Entry 7X1T (electron microscopy, 3.26 A resolution); this record covers chains A and E of the 6 polymer chains in the assembly.

[Chain A]
Protein: Thyrotropin-releasing hormone receptor
From: Homo sapiens
UniProtKB: P34981 (TRFR_HUMAN); numbering as in UniProt (aligned over 1-398)
Amino-acid sequence (398 residues; numbered 1 to 398; the number before each row is that of its first residue):
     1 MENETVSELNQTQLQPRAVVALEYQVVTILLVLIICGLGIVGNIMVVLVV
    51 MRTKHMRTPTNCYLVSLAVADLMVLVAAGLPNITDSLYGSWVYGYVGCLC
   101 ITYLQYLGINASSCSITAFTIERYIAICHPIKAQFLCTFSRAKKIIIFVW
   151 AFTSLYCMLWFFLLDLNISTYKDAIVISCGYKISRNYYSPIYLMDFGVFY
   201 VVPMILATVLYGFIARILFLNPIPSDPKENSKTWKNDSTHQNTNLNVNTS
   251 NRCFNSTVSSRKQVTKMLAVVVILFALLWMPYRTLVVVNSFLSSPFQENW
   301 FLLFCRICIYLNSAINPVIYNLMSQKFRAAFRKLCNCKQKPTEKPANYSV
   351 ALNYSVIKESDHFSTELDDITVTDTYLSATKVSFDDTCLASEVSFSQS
Not modelled in the structure: 1-22, 222-261, 335-398
Sequence notes: conflict Leu-87 (Ile in P34981)
Curated features (UniProtKB/Swiss-Prot):
  - glycosylation (N-linked (GlcNAc...) asparagine): Asn-3, Asn-10
  - natural variant: Arg-17 to Ser-398 (deletion: In CHNG7), Pro-81 (P81R: In CHNG7), Ser-115 to Ala-118 (sequence variant, change not given here; In CHNG7), Ile-131 (I131T: In CHNG7)
Cystine bridges: Cys-98/Cys-179
From the paper describing this entry:
  - binding site for Taltirelin (chain E): Gln-105, Tyr-106, Tyr-181, Arg-185, Tyr-282, Asn-289, Tyr-310
  - mutagenesis - Q105A, Y106A, Y282A, N289A, R306A: decreased signaling with Taltirelin (chain E)
  - conformationally variable residues (helix shift, side-chain flip): Gln-263, Trp-279, Tyr-320, Asn-321, Leu-322
  - mutagenesis - F135R: decreased signaling
  - mutagenesis - Y192A: decreased signaling in response to TRH

[Chain E]
Protein: Taltirelin
Amino-acid sequence (5 residues; numbered 1 to 5; the number before each row is that of its first residue):
     1 XDHPX
Modified residues: RGI (methylcarbamic acid) at position 1; NH2 (amino group) at position 5

[Chain A / chain E interface]
Contacting residue pairs (23; chain A residue first):
  Ala-78(A) / Pro-4(E)  hydrophobic
  Thr-102(A) / His-3(E)
  Gln-105(A) / Pro-4(E)
  Tyr-106(A) / His-3(E)  hydrogen bond (side chain-backbone)
  Tyr-106(A) / Pro-4(E)
  Ile-109(A) / Pro-4(E)  hydrophobic
  Leu-164(A) / His-3(E)
  Cys-179(A) / His-3(E)  hydrogen bond (backbone-side chain)
  Tyr-181(A) / RGI_1(E)
  Tyr-181(A) / Asp-2(E)  hydrogen bond (side chain-backbone)
  Tyr-181(A) / His-3(E)
  Arg-185(A) / RGI_1(E)
  Arg-185(A) / Asp-2(E)  salt bridge
  Tyr-282(A) / His-3(E)  hydrogen bond (side chain-backbone)
  Tyr-282(A) / Pro-4(E)  hydrogen bond (side chain-backbone)
  Val-286(A) / Asp-2(E)
  Asn-289(A) / RGI_1(E)
  Asn-289(A) / Asp-2(E)  hydrogen bond
  Arg-306(A) / Asp-2(E)
  Arg-306(A) / His-3(E)
  Arg-306(A) / Pro-4(E)
  Arg-306(A) / NH2_5(E)
  Tyr-310(A) / NH2_5(E)  hydrogen bond (side chain-backbone)
Interface residues without a listed pair, chain A (17 interface residues in all): Asn-82, Phe-296, Leu-302

[Summary]
17 residues of chain A face 5 of chain E across their interface, with 7 hydrogen bonds and 1 salt bridge.
Polar pairs include Arg-185(A)/Asp-2(E), Tyr-106(A)/His-3(E) and Cys-179(A)/His-3(E). The paper reports a
binding site for Taltirelin (chain E) at Gln-105(A), Tyr-106(A) and Tyr-181(A) among others; Q105A, Y106A and
Y282A of chain A, among others, reduce signaling with Taltirelin (chain E); 7 substitutions were tested in
all.
Chain A is Thyrotropin-releasing hormone receptor (Homo sapiens) and chain E is Taltirelin; the structure,
Structure of Thyrotropin-Releasing Hormone Receptor bound with Taltirelin, was determined by electron
microscopy together with 7X1U from the same study.
